8AE6 - chains U and Q of the 4 polymer chains in the assembly; structure by electron microscopy, 2.70 A resolution.

== Chain U ==
Protein: Nitrogen permease regulator 3
Organism: Saccharomyces cerevisiae
UniProtKB: P38742 (NPR3_YEAST); numbering as in UniProt (aligned over 1-1146)
Amino-acid sequence (1146 residues; row label = number of the first residue in the row):
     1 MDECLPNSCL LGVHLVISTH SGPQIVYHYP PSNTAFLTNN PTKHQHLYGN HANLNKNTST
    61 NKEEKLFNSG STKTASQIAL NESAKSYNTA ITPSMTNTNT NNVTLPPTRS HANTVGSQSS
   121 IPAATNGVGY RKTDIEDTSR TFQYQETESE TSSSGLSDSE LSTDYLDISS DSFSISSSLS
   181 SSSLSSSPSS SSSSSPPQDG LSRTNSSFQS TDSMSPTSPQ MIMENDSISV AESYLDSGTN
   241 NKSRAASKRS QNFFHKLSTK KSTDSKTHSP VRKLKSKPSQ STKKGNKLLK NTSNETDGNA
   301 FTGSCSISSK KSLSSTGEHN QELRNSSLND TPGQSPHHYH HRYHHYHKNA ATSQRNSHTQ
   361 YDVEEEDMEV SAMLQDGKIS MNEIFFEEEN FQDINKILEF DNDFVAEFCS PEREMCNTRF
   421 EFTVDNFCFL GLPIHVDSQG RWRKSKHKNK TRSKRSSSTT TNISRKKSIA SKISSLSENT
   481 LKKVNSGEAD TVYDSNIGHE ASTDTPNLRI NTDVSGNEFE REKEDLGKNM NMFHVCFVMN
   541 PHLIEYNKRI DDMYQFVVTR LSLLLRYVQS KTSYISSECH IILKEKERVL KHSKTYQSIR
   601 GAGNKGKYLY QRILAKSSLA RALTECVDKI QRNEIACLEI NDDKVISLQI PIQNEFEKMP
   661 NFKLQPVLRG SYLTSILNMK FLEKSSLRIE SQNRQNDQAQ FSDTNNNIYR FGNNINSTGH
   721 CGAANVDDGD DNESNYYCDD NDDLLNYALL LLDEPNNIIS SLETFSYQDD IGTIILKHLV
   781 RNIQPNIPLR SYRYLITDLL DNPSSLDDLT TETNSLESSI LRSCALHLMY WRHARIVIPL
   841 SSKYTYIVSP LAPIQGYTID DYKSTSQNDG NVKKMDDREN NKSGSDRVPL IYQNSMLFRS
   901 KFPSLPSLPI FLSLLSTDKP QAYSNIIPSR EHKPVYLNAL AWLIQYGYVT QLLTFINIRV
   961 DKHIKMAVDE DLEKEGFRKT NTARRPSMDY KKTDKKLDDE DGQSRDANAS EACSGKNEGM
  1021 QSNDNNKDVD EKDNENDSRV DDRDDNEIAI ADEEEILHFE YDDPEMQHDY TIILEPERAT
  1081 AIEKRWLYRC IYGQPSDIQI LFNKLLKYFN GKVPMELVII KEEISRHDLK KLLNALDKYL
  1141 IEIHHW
Not modelled in the structure: 1-2, 40-363, 446-524, 686-742, 801-813, 863-887, 976-1058
Curated features (UniProtKB/Swiss-Prot):
  - modified residue (Phosphoserine): S76, S486, S987

== Chain Q ==
Protein: Maintenance of telomere capping protein 5
Organism: Saccharomyces cerevisiae
UniProtKB: Q03897 (WDR59_YEAST); numbering as in UniProt (aligned over 1-1148)
Amino-acid sequence (1148 residues; each row starts with the number of its first residue):
     1 MCSSINEGPY NSPTFGKSLS LKVDGGFNAV SINPSGRDIV LASRQGLYII DLDDPFTPPR
    61 WLHHITPWQV ADVQWSPHPA KPYWIVSTSN QKAIIWNLAK SSSNAIEFVL HGHSRAITDI
   121 NFNPQHPDVL ATCSVDTYVH AWDMRSPHRP FYSTSSWRSA ASQVKWNYKD PNVLASSHGN
   181 DIFVWDLRKG STPLCSLKGH VSSVNSIDFN RFKYSEIMSS SNDGTVKFWD YSKSTTESKR
   241 TVTTNFPIWR GRYLPFGEGY CIMPMVGGNN AVYLINLCDD DDSEQNKKTK LQPIYAFKGH
   301 SDRVIDFLWR SRHTCDGDYD DREFQLVTWS KDCDLKLWPI SDSIYGKVNF DRGKRLEEKL
   361 PDYDYCSYNK EPENRENVQK NEFRRLRENF VTTSGLKKNK TNHITWLSGI RMNSATSQED
   421 LFNETKIQNL GEEVSAIGHK FPKVVFEKIS VSTRELCLTL NGPWSEENPD DYIFLRISIN
   481 FPLNYPNKGD PPKFTIEENS NLTMSKRQEI LSNLATIGQK YTDSNLYCLE PCIRFVLGEK
   541 VSLEDIEEGQ EPLLNFDIAD HIDFEELSSL DSSYSDSQNP ENLSSQSDIE SYKEALVFPD
   601 TSNQGLDFGR NLALDTTPVP NGCGSCWTAT GELFCFFANE KKPEKKQNAI IKLSQKEAGV
   661 EKHPFKIEPQ VLYDKEVDSS VITAADELKA RPKRYVDTLG LGGGTNGDSR TYFDDETSSD
   721 DSFDSVADDW DDILRNDIIV RTKIPILRGN FKAFSSVHSE SGKTVESTKK NKNLVISKNF
   781 SSLLSDRKEL ALEYLFMDAT PEGFARNNAL VAEKFDLDEI SHCWQILSDM LIDQSDYDPY
   841 TTIWNNHPMG IKWFIKEAIV YFERQQNLQM LAMLCCVILS ARRKKIPARY YGQELENMEG
   901 TIVFNDNESQ NTSFWKGSDA FSTRSRSSTV TPNFYGNHLR GKNIHGGDNS SIRSDDHHAR
   961 LRTHNTLNGS SKFTEPAQKQ GSRAISSSPF HSRMPDIKVE LLHDDIIEAY EQEDLLHLEV
  1021 SDIPKFQTYI YQYSKLLFRW GLPLERVKIL KVSTDFRSSY SSQGIPPNNN KKSPYNGVLT
  1081 HWIENNEFGE EKFLARNCNY CDLRVTRSSF ICGNCQHVLH SSCARIWWEI GDECPSGCGC
  1141 NCPEMFDA
Not modelled in the structure: 1-7, 281-285, 375-382, 397-399, 414-426, 540-1148
Curated features (UniProtKB/Swiss-Prot):
  - modified residue: S759 (Phosphoserine)

== Interface between chain U and chain Q ==
Pairs across the interface (23; chain U residue first):
  Y1070(U) - N389(Q)
  T1071(U) - N389(Q)  hydrogen bond (side chain-backbone)
  T1071(U) - F390(Q)
  I1072(U) - F390(Q)  hydrogen bond (backbone-backbone)
  I1072(U) - V391(Q)
  I1072(U) - T392(Q)  hydrogen bond (backbone-backbone)
  I1073(U) - T392(Q)
  L1074(U) - V391(Q)  hydrophobic
  L1074(U) - G395(Q)
  L1074(U) - L396(Q)  hydrophobic
  E1077(U) - F474(Q)
  R1078(U) - S394(Q)  hydrogen bond (backbone-side chain)
  R1078(U) - T459(Q)
  R1078(U) - F474(Q)
  R1078(U) - R476(Q)  hydrogen bond (backbone-side chain)
  A1079(U) - R476(Q)  hydrogen bond (backbone-side chain)
  T1080(U) - R476(Q)
  T1080(U) - E497(Q)
  A1081(U) - E497(Q)  hydrogen bond (backbone-side chain)
  A1081(U) - E498(Q)
  E1083(U) - T392(Q)
  E1083(U) - S394(Q)
  Y1088(U) - S500(Q)
Other interface residues (no listed pair), chain U (16 interface residues in all): Q1067, E1075, K1084, R1085
Other interface residues (no listed pair), chain Q (18 interface residues in all): L386, V445, N461, N499, N501

== Summary ==
The interface between chain U and chain Q involves 16 residues on one side and 18 on the other; the contacts
include 7 hydrogen bonds. Among the polar pairs are T1071(U)-N389(Q), R1078(U)-S394(Q) and R1078(U)-R476(Q).
Chain U is Nitrogen permease regulator 3 and chain Q is Maintenance of telomere capping protein 5, both from
Saccharomyces cerevisiae; the structure, Cryo-EM structure of the SEA complex wing (SEACIT), was determined by
electron microscopy (same publication as 8ADL).
